PDB entry 5YE9 | X-ray diffraction, 1.88 A resolution | chain A

Chain A:
Name: Platelet-activating factor acetylhydrolase
Organism: Homo sapiens
Notes: EC 3.1.1.47
Reference sequence: Q13093 (PAFA_HUMAN); numbering as in UniProt (aligned over 47-429)
Chain sequence (388 residues; each row starts with the number of its first residue):
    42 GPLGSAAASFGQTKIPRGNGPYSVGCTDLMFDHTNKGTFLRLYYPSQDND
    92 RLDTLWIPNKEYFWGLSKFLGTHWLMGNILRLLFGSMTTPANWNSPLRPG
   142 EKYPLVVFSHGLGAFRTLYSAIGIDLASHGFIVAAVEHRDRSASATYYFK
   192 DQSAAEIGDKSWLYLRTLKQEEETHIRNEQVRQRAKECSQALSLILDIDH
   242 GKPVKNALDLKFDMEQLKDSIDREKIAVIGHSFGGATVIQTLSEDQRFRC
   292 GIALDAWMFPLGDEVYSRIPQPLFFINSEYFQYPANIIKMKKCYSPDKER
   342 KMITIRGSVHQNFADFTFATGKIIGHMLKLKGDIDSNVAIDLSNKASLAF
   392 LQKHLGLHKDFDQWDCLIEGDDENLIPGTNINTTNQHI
Unresolved in the structure: 42-54, 89-92, 428-429
Construct notes: expression tag (42-46)
Ligand contacts: 8U6 (N-[4-[(3-cyano-4-naphthalen-2-yloxy-phenyl)sulfamoyl]phenyl]ethanamide): L107, F110, L111, L121, G152, L153, G154, A155, L159, Y160, H272, S273, H351, Q352, A355, D356, F357, L369, L371

In short:
Ligands of chain A: compound 8U6.
Chain A is Platelet-activating factor acetylhydrolase (Homo sapiens); the structure, The crystal structure of
Lp-PLA2 in complex with a novel inhibitor, was determined by X-ray diffraction (same publication as 5YE7 and
5YE8).
